PDB entry 8EFY | electron microscopy, 3.16 A resolution | chains B and H of the 16 polymer chains in the assembly

[Chain B]
Name: Holliday junction ATP-dependent DNA helicase RuvB
Organism: Thermus thermophilus HB8
Notes: EC 3.6.4.12
Reference sequence: Q5SL87 (RUVB_THET8); residue numbers follow UniProt; this construct covers 1-324
Sequence (324 residues; numbered 1 to 324; the number before each row is that of its first residue):
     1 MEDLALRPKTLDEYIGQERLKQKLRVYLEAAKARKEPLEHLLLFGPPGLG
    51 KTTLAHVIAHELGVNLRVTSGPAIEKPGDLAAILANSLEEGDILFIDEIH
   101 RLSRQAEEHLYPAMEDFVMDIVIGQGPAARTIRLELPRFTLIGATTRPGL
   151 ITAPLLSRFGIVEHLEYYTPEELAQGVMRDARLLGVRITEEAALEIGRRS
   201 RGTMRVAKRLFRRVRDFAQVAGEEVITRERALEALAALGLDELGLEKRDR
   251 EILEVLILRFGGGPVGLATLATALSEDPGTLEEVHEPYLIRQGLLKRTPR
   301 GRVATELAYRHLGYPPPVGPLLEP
Not modelled in the structure: 1, 75-76, 125-128, 318-324
Ion coordination: Mg2+ near Glu98 (its only coordinating residue here)
Small-molecule neighbours:
  - ATP-gamma-S (AGS; phosphothiophosphoric acid-adenylate ester), molecule 1: Leu4, Ala5, Leu6, Arg7, Pro8, Glu13, Tyr14, Ile15, Gly16, Pro47, Gly48, Leu49, Gly50, Lys51, Thr52, Thr53, Tyr168, Met204, Arg205, Lys208
  - ATP-gamma-S (AGS), molecule 2: Glu115, Pro154, Arg158
Reported in the primary citation:
  - catalytic residues: Glu115, Asp116 (proposed by the authors, not directly observed)

[Chain H]
Molecule: ssDNA
Sequence (51 nucleotides; row label = number of the first residue in the row):
     3 CAGCGCTTGGTAAACACATAGAATTCTGCTCTCGGTCTGAGCCGTCTAAG
    53 A
Not modelled in the structure: 27-53

[How chain B and chain H interact]
Contacting residue pairs (12; chain B residue first):
  Pro77(B) with DT21(H), phosphate contact; DA22(H), phosphate contact
  Val265(B) with DT9(H), phosphate contact
  Gly266(B) with DT9(H), phosphate contact; DT10(H), phosphate contact
  Thr269(B) with DT9(H), hydrogen bond to the phosphate
  Thr298(B) with DT10(H), sugar contact
  Pro299(B) with DT10(H), sugar contact
  Arg300(B) with DT9(H), sugar contact
  Gly301(B) with DT9(H), phosphate contact; DT10(H), phosphate contact
  Arg302(B) with DT10(H), salt bridge to the phosphate
Interface residues without a listed pair, chain B (10 interface residues in all): Leu267
Interface residues without a listed pair, chain H (5 interface residues in all): DC8

[Summary]
10 residues of chain B and 5 residues of chain H are in contact; the contacts include 1 hydrogen bond and 1
salt bridge. Among the polar pairs are Thr269(B)-DT9(H) and Arg302(B)-DT10(H). Chain B binds ATP-gamma-S. From
the paper: catalytic residues Glu115(B) and Asp116(B).
Chain B is Holliday junction ATP-dependent DNA helicase RuvB (Thermus thermophilus HB8) and chain H is ssDNA;
the structure, Structure of double homo-hexameric AAA+ ATPase RuvB motors, was determined by electron
microscopy (same publication as 8EFV and 8GH8).
